Entry 8VGW (electron microscopy, 3.90 A resolution); this record covers chains B and F of the 12 polymer chains in the assembly.

Chain B (and F):
Molecule: CH848 DE3 SOSIP gp41
Source organism: Human immunodeficiency virus 1
Notes: chain F of this document is another copy of the same molecule, construct and numbering; everything in this record applies to it too
Reference sequence: A0A1W6IPB2 (A0A1W6IPB2_9HIV1); residues 472-624 here correspond to UniProt positions 496-648 (UniProt number = residue number + 24)
Amino-acid sequence (153 residues; row label = number of the first residue in the row):
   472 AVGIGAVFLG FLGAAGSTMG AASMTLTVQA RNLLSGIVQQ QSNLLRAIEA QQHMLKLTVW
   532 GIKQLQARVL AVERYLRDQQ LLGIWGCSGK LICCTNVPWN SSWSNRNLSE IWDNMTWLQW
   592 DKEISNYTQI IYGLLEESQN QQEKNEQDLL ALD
Unresolved in the structure: 510-526
Differences from the reference sequence: conflict Val473 (Ala497 in A0A1W6IPB2), Ile475 (Leu499 in A0A1W6IPB2), Val478 (Leu502 in A0A1W6IPB2), 21 further conflict positions vs the reference (A0A1W6IPB2) not listed
Cystine bridges: Cys558-Cys564

How chain B and chain F interact:
Contacting residue pairs (28):
  Val473(B) - Lys615(F)
  Ile475(B) - Glu607(F)
  Ile475(B) - Asn611(F)
  Ser494(B) - Glu614(F)
  Ser494(B) - Gln618(F)
  Met495(B) - Glu614(F)
  Thr496(B) - Glu614(F)  hydrogen bond (backbone-side chain)
  Leu497(B) - Glu614(F)  hydrogen bond (backbone-side chain)
  Thr498(B) - Ile555(F)
  Thr498(B) - Glu607(F)  hydrogen bond
  Thr498(B) - Glu614(F)
  Ala501(B) - Gln551(F)
  Arg502(B) - Ile555(F)
  Arg502(B) - Glu607(F)  salt bridge
  Leu505(B) - Glu544(F)
  Leu505(B) - Gln551(F)
  Ser506(B) - Glu544(F)
  Ser506(B) - Arg548(F)  hydrogen bond
  Leu536(B) - Leu536(F)
  Leu536(B) - Val540(F)  hydrophobic
  Arg539(B) - Val540(F)
  Arg539(B) - Leu541(F)
  Val543(B) - Glu544(F)
  Tyr546(B) - Leu547(F)  hydrophobic
  Tyr546(B) - Gln551(F)  hydrogen bond
  Gln550(B) - Gln551(F)  hydrogen bond
  Gly560(B) - Gly554(F)
  Ile563(B) - Glu617(F)
Interface residues without a listed pair, chain B (21 interface residues in all): Val540, Leu547, Leu562
Interface residues without a listed pair, chain F (17 interface residues in all): Val543, Glu608

Summary:
21 residues of chain B and 17 residues of chain F are in contact, with 6 hydrogen bonds and 1 salt bridge.
Polar contacts include Arg502(B)-Glu607(F), Thr496(B)-Glu614(F) and Leu497(B)-Glu614(F).
Chain B and chain F are both CH848 DE3 SOSIP gp41 (Human immunodeficiency virus 1); the structure, VRC01 Fab
bound to the HIV-1 CH848 DE3 SOSIP, was determined by electron microscopy together with 8VGV, 8VH2 and 8VH3
from the same study.
